Entry 7MTL (X-ray diffraction, 2.45 A resolution); this record covers chains A and B of the 4 polymer chains in the assembly.

[Chain A (and B)]
Molecule: Colibactin self-protection protein ClbS
Organism: Escherichia coli
Notes: chain B of this document is another copy of the same molecule, construct and numbering; everything in this record applies to it too
Reference sequence: Q0P7K8 (Q0P7K8_ECOLX); numbering as in UniProt (aligned over 1-170)
Amino-acid sequence (178 residues; each row starts with the number of its first residue):
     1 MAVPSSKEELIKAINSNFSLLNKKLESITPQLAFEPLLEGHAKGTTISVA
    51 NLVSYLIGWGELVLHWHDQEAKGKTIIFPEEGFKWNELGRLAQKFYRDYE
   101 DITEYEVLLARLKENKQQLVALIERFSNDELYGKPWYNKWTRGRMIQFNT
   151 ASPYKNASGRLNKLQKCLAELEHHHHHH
Disordered / not traced: 1, 170-178 (chain B: 1, 39-44, 170-178)
Sequence notes: expression tag (171-178)

[How chain A and chain B interact]
Contacting residue pairs - 17 pairs, chain A then chain B:
  Pro36(A) - Pro135(B)  hydrophobic
  Lys43(A) - Trp140(B)
  Lys43(A) - Arg144(B)  hydrogen bond (backbone-side chain)
  Gly44(A) - Lys139(B)
  Gly44(A) - Trp140(B)
  Gly44(A) - Thr141(B)  hydrogen bond (backbone-backbone)
  Gly44(A) - Arg144(B)
  Thr45(A) - Lys139(B)
  Thr45(A) - Trp140(B)
  Thr46(A) - Gly133(B)  hydrogen bond (side chain-backbone)
  Thr46(A) - Lys134(B)
  Thr46(A) - Pro135(B)
  Thr46(A) - Lys139(B)  hydrogen bond (backbone-backbone)
  Thr46(A) - Thr141(B)
  Asn51(A) - Lys139(B)
  Gln93(A) - Lys139(B)
  Tyr96(A) - Lys139(B)
Other interface residues (no listed pair), chain A (10 interface residues in all): Ala42, Ile47
Other interface residues (no listed pair), chain B (9 interface residues in all): Val3, Tyr132

[Overview]
10 residues of chain A face 9 of chain B across their interface; the contacts include 4 hydrogen bonds. Polar
contacts include Lys43(A)-Arg144(B), Thr46(A)-Gly133(B) and Gly44(A)-Thr141(B).
Chain A and chain B are both Colibactin self-protection protein ClbS (Escherichia coli); the structure,
Crystal structure of colibactin self-resistance protein ClbS in complex with a dsDNA, was determined by X-ray
diffraction, deposited together with 7MTT.
